Entry 8UAW (electron microscopy, 2.97 A resolution); this record covers chains H and I of the 10 polymer chains in the assembly.

[Chain H (and I)]
Name: Shiga toxin II subunit B, 6,7-dimethyl-8-ribityllumazine synthase 2
Organism: Escherichia coli O157:H7
Notes: chain I of this document is another copy of the same molecule, construct and numbering; everything in this record applies to it too
UniProt: chimeric construct of A7UQX3, P61711: residues 3-72 from A7UQX3 (A7UQX3_ECO57) positions 20-89 (UniProt number = residue number + 17); residues 84-234 from P61711 positions 8-158 (UniProt number = residue number - 76)
Chain sequence (234 residues; row label = number of the first residue in the row):
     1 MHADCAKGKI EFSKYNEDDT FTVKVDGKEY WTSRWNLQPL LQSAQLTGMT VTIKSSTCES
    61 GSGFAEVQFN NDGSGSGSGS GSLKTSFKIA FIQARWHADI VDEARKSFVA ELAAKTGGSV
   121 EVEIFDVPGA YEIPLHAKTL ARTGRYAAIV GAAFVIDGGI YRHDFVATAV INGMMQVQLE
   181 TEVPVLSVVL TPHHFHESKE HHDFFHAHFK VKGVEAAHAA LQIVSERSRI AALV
Unresolved in the structure: 233-234
Differences from the reference sequence: expression tag (1-2); linker (73-83)
Cystine bridges: Cys5-Cys58
Swiss-Prot annotation at these positions:
  - active site: Arg162 (Proton donor)
  - binding site (5-amino-6-(D-ribitylamino)uracil): Trp96, Ala130 to Glu132, Phe154 to Ile156, Ser187
  - binding site ((2S)-2-hydroxy-3-oxobutyl phosphate): His201

[Chain H / chain I interface]
Residue-residue contacts (81):
  Met1(H) with Lys14(I)
  His2(H) with Lys14(I); Glu17(I), salt bridge
  Arg34(H) with Tyr15(I); Glu17(I), hydrogen bond (side chain-backbone); Asp19(I), salt bridge
  Asn36(H) with Trp35(I)
  Leu37(H) with Tyr15(I), hydrophobic
  Leu40(H) with Phe21(I), hydrophobic; Gln42(I), hydrogen bond (backbone-side chain)
  Lys54(H) with Lys14(I); Glu17(I)
  Ala65(H) with Tyr15(I); Asn16(I); Glu17(I), hydrogen bond (backbone-backbone)
  Glu66(H) with Lys14(I), salt bridge; Tyr15(I); Asn16(I); Glu17(I)
  Val67(H) with Lys14(I); Tyr15(I), hydrogen bond (backbone-backbone)
  Gln68(H) with Phe12(I); Ser13(I); Lys14(I)
  Phe69(H) with Phe12(I); Ser13(I), hydrogen bond (backbone-backbone); Gln42(I); Gln45(I)
  Asn70(H) with Ile10(I); Glu11(I); Phe12(I); Ser13(I)
  Asn71(H) with Lys9(I); Ile10(I); Gln45(I)
  Asp72(H) with Gln45(I), hydrogen bond (backbone-side chain); Leu46(I)
  Asp164(H) with Arg162(I), salt bridge; Phe165(I)
  Thr168(H) with Phe165(I)
  Ile171(H) with Tyr131(I), hydrogen bond (backbone-side chain); Ala169(I), hydrophobic
  Met174(H) with Tyr131(I)
  Met175(H) with Tyr131(I), hydrogen bond (backbone-side chain); Pro134(I), hydrophobic; Ala169(I)
  Gln178(H) with Tyr131(I); Leu135(I)
  Leu179(H) with Pro134(I); Leu135(I), hydrophobic; Lys138(I), hydrogen bond (backbone-side chain); Gln176(I); Val177(I), hydrophobic
  Glu182(H) with Arg142(I), salt bridge
  Pro184(H) with Leu135(I)
  Val185(H) with Tyr131(I)
  Leu186(H) with Glu132(I)
  Ser187(H) with Tyr131(I)
  Leu190(H) with Tyr161(I), hydrophobic
  Thr191(H) with Tyr161(I); Arg162(I), hydrogen bond (backbone-backbone)
  Pro192(H) with Ile160(I); Tyr161(I), hydrophobic
  His193(H) with Asp157(I), salt bridge; Gly159(I); Ile160(I), hydrogen bond (backbone-backbone); Tyr161(I), hydrogen bond (side chain-backbone); Arg162(I)
  Phe204(H) with Ile160(I), hydrophobic
  Phe205(H) with Ile160(I), hydrophobic; Tyr161(I), hydrophobic
  His208(H) with Ile160(I); Tyr161(I), hydrogen bond
  Phe209(H) with Tyr161(I)
  Glu215(H) with Trp96(I)
  Ala219(H) with Pro128(I)
  Gln222(H) with Pro128(I)
  Glu226(H) with Asp126(I); His136(I)
  Arg227(H) with Thr139(I), hydrogen bond
  Ile230(H) with His136(I)
Other interface residues (no listed pair), chain H (50 interface residues in all): Ser43, Met49, Ser55, Gly73, Ala167, Val183, Lys212, Ile223, Arg229
Other interface residues (no listed pair), chain I (41 interface residues in all): Pro39, Arg95, Phe125, Leu140, Val170, Gly173

[In short]
50 residues of chain H and 41 residues of chain I are in contact; the contacts include 14 hydrogen bonds and 6
salt bridges. Polar contacts include His2(H)-Glu17(I), Arg34(H)-Asp19(I) and Glu66(H)-Lys14(I).
Both chains are Shiga toxin II subunit B, 6,7-dimethyl-8-ribityllumazine synthase 2 (Escherichia coli
O157:H7). Entry 8UAW (Cryo-EM Structure of Brucella Abortus Lumazine Synthase (BLS) Engineered with Shiga
Toxin II subunit B (Stx2B)) was determined by electron microscopy together with 8UAV from the same study.
